5CFE - chain A; structure by X-ray diffraction, 1.84 A resolution.

[Chain A]
Protein: Exodeoxyribonuclease
From: Bacillus subtilis (strain 168)
Notes: EC 3.1.11.2
UniProtKB: P37454 (EXOA_BACSU); residues 1-252 here = UniProt positions 1-252
Amino-acid sequence (252 residues; numbered 1 to 252; the number before each row is that of its first residue):
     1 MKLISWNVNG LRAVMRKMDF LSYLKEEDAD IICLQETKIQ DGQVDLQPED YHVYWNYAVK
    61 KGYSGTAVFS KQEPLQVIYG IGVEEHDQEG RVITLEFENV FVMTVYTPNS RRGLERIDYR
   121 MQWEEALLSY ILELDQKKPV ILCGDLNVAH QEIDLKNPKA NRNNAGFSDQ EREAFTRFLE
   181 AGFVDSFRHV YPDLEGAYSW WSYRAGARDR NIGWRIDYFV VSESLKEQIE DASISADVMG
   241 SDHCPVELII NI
Bound ions: Ca2+ site 1: N9, E36; Ca2+ site 2: E27, E98, E247; Ca2+ site 3 near E195 (its only coordinating residue here)
UniProt features mapped onto this chain:
  - active site: Y106, D145 (Proton donor/acceptor)
  - binding site (Mg(2+)): E36, D145, N147, D242
  - site: N147 (Transition state stabilizer), D217 (Important for catalytic activity), H243 (Interaction with DNA substrate)
What the authors report for this chain:
  - Ca2+ coordination: N9, E36

[Overview]
N9 and E36 form the Ca2+ site 1. E27, E98 and E247 form the Ca2+ site 2. UniProt lists active-site residues
Y106 and D145 and 4 Mg2+-binding residues. The paper reports Ca2+ coordination by N9 and E36.
Chain A is Exodeoxyribonuclease (Bacillus subtilis (strain 168)); the structure, Bacillus subtilis AP
endonuclease ExoA, was determined by X-ray diffraction (same publication as 5CFG).
